Entry 8VVF (electron microscopy, 3.00 A resolution); this record covers chains B and E of the 5 polymer chains in the assembly.

[Chain B]
Protein: Guanine nucleotide-binding protein G(i) subunit alpha-1
Source organism: Homo sapiens
UniProt: P63096 (GNAI1_HUMAN); numbering as in UniProt (aligned over 1-354)
Chain sequence (354 residues; each row starts with the number of its first residue):
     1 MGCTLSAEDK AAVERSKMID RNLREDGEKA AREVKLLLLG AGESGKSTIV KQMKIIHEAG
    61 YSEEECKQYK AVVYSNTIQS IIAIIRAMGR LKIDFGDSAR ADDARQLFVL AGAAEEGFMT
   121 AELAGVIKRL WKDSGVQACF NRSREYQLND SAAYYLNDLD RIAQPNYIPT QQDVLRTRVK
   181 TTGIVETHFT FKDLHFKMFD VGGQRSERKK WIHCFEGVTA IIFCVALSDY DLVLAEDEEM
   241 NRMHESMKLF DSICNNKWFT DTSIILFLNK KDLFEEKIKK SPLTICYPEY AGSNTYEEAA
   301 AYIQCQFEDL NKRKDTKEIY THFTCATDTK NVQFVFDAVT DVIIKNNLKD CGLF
Disordered / not traced: 1-4, 53-179
Swiss-Prot annotation at these positions:
  - region: Lys-35 to Thr-48 (G1 motif), Asp-173 to Thr-181 (G2 motif), Phe-196 to Arg-205 (G3 motif), Ile-265 to Asp-272 (G4 motif), Thr-324 to Thr-329 (G5 motif)
  - binding site (GTP): Glu-43 to Thr-48, Ser-151, Leu-175 to Thr-181, Asp-200 to Gln-204, Asn-269 to Asp-272, Ala-326
  - binding site (Mg(2+)): Ser-47, Thr-181
  - modified residue: Arg-178 (ADP-ribosylarginine), Gln-204 (Deamidated glutamine), Cys-351 (ADP-ribosylcysteine)
  - lipidation: Gly-2 (N-myristoyl glycine), Cys-3 (S-palmitoyl cysteine)
  - natural variant: Gly-40 (G40C: In NEDHISB; G40R: In NEDHISB), Gly-45 (G45D: In NEDHISB), Thr-48 (T48I: In NEDHISB; T48K: In NEDHISB), Gln-52 (Q52P: In NEDHISB), Ser-75 (deletion: In NEDHISB; uncertain significance), Gln-172 (deletion: In NEDHISB), Asp-173 (D173V: In NEDHISB), Glu-186 to Phe-189 (deletion: In NEDHISB; uncertain significance), Cys-224 (C224Y: In NEDHISB), Lys-270 (K270N: In NEDHISB; K270R: In NEDHISB), Asp-272 (D272G: In NEDHISB), Ala-326 (A326P: In NEDHISB), 1 further natural variant entry in UniProt
  - mutagenesis: Gly-42 (G42R: Abolishes switch to an activated conformation and dissociation from beta and gamma subunits upon GTP binding. Abolishes interaction with RGS family members), Glu-116 (E116L: Enhances interaction (inactive GDP-bound) with RGS14), Gln-147 (Q147L: Enhances interaction (inactive GDP-bound) with RGS14), Glu-245 (E245L: Enhances interaction (inactive GDP-bound) with RGS14)

[Chain E]
Protein: scFv16
Source organism: Mus musculus
Notes: antibody fragment or engineered binder
Chain sequence (251 residues; row label = number of the first residue in the row; note: 2 numbers in that range are skipped by the numbering (no residue carries them; nothing is unmodelled there); a row labelled like 121A-121N holds insertion residues (121A, then the next letters in order)):
     1 DVQLVESGGG LVQPGGSRKL SCSASGFAFS SFGMHWVRQA PEKGLEWVAY ISSGSGTIYY
    61 ADTVKGRFTI SRDDPKNTLF LQMTSLRSED TAMYYCVRSI YYYGSSPFDF WGQGTTLTVS
   121 S
121A-121N GGGGSGGGGSGGGG
   124 SDIVMTQATS SVPVTPGESV SISCRSSKSL LHSNGNTYLY WFLQRPGQSP QLLIYRMSNL
   184 ASGVPDRFSG SGSGTAFTLT ISRLEAEDVG VYYCMQHLEY PLTFGAGTKL ELKAAA
Disordered / not traced: 1, 121A-121N, 236-239
Disulfide bonds: Cys-147/Cys-217

[Chain B / chain E interface]
Residue-residue contacts - 23 pairs, chain B then chain E:
  Ser-6(B) with His-155(E), hydrogen bond; Asn-157(E); Tyr-161(E)
  Ala-7(B) with His-220(E); Tyr-223(E), hydrophobic
  Glu-8(B) with Tyr-101(E); Pro-107(E); Tyr-161(E); Tyr-163(E), hydrogen bond; His-220(E), salt bridge
  Asp-9(B) with Asn-157(E), hydrogen bond
  Ala-11(B) with Tyr-101(E), hydrophobic
  Ala-12(B) with Tyr-101(E)
  Glu-14(B) with Ser-52(E), hydrogen bond; Ser-53(E); Gly-56(E); Thr-57(E), hydrogen bond
  Arg-15(B) with Ser-31(E), hydrogen bond; Ile-100(E); Tyr-101(E); Tyr-102(E)
  Met-18(B) with Ser-53(E), hydrogen bond; Gly-54(E)
Other interface residues (no listed pair), chain B (10 interface residues in all): Leu-5
Other interface residues (no listed pair), chain E (19 interface residues in all): Tyr-50, Arg-179, Leu-221

[Summary]
Chain B and chain E form an interface of 10 and 19 residues respectively, with 7 hydrogen bonds and 1 salt
bridge. Among the polar pairs are Glu-8(B)/His-220(E), Ser-6(B)/His-155(E) and Glu-8(B)/Tyr-163(E).
Here chain B is Guanine nucleotide-binding protein G(i) subunit alpha-1 (Homo sapiens) and chain E is scFv16
(Mus musculus). Entry 8VVF (Kappa opioid receptor:Galphai protein in complex with inverse agonist JDTic) was
determined by electron microscopy together with 8VVE, 8VVG and 9D61 from the same study.
